4BXX - chains A and T of the 16 polymer chains in the assembly; structure by X-ray diffraction, 3.28 A resolution.

Chain A:
Name: DNA-directed RNA polymerase II subunit RPB1
From: Saccharomyces cerevisiae
Notes: EC 2.7.7.6
Reference sequence: P04050 (RPB1_YEAST); residue numbers follow UniProt; this construct covers 1-1733
Chain sequence (1733 residues; each row starts with the number of its first residue):
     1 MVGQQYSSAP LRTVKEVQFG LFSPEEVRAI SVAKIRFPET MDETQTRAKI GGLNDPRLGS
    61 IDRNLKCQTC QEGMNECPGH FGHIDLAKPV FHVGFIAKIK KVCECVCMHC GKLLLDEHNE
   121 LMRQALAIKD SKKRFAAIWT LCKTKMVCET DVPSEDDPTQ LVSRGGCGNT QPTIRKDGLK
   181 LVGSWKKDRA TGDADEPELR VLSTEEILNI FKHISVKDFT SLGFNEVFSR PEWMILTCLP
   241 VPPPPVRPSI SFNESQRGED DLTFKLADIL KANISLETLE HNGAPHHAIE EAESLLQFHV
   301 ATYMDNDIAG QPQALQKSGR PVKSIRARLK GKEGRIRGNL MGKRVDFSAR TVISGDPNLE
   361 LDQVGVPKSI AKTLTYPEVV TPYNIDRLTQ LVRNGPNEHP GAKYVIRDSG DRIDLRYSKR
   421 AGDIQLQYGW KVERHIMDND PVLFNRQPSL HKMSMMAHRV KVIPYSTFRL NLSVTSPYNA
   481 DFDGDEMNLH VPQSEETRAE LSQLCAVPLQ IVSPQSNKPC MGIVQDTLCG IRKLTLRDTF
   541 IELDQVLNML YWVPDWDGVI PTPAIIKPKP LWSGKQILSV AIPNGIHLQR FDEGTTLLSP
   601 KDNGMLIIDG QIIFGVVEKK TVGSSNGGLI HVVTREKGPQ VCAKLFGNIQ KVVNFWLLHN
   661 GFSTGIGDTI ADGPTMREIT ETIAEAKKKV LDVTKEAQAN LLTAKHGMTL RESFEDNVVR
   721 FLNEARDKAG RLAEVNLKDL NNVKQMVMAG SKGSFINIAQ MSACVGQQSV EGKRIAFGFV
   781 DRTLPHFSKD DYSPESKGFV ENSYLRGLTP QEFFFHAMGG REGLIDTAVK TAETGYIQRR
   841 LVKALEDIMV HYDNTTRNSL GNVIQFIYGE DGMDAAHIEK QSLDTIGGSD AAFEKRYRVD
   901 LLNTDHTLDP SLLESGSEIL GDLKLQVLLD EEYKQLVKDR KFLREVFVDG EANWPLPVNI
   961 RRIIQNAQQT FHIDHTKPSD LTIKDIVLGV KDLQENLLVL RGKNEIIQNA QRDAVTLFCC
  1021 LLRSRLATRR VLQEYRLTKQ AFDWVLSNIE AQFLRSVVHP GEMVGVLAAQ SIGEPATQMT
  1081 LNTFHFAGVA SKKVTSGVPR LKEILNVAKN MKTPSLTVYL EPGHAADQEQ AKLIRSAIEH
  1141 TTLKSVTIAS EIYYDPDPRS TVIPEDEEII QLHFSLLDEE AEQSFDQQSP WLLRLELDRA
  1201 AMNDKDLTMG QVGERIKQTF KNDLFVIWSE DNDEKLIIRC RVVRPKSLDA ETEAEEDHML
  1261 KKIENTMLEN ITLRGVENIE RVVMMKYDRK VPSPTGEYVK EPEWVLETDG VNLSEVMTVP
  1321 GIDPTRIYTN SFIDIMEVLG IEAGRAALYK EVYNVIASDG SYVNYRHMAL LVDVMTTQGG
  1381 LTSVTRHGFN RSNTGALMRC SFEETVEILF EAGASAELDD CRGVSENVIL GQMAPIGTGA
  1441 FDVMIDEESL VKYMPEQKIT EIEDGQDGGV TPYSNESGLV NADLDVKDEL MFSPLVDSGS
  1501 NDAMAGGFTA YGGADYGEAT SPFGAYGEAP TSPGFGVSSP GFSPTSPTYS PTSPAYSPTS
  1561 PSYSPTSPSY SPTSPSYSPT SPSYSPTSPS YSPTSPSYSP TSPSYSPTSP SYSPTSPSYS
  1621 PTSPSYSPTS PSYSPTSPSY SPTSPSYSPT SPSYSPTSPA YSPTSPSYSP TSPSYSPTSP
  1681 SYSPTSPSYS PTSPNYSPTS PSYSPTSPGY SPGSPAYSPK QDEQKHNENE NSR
Unresolved in the structure: 1, 187-194, 1082-1091, 1247-1253, 1456-1733
Swiss-Prot annotation at these positions:
  - region: Pro248 to Asp260 (Lid loop), Asn306 to Lys323 (Rudder loop), Pro810 to Glu822 (Bridging helix)
  - binding site (Zn(2+)): Cys67, Cys70, Cys77, His80, Cys107, Cys110, Cys148, Cys167
  - binding site (Mg(2+)): Asp481, Asp483, Asp485
  - modified residue: Thr1471 (Phosphothreonine)
  - cross-link (Glycyl lysine isopeptide (Lys-Gly)): Lys695 (interchain with G-Cter in ubiquitin), Lys1246 (interchain with G-Cter in ubiquitin), Lys1350 (interchain with G-Cter in ubiquitin)
  - natural variant: Ser1653 to Pro1659 (deletion: In strain: A364A)
  - mutagenesis: Lys1246 (K1246R: Impairs ubiquitination during transcription stress)

Chain T:
Molecule: 27-nt DNA strand
Sequence (27 nucleotides; row label = number of the first residue in the row):
     5 AGCTAGCTTA CCTGGTGUTG CTCTAAC
Unresolved in the structure: 5-8, 23-31
Modified / non-standard residues: BRU (5-bromo-2'-deoxyuridine-5'-monophosphate) at position 22

Chain A / chain T interface:
Residue-residue contacts (17):
  Ala309(A) - DA14(T)  phosphate contact
  Arg326(A) - DC15(T)  salt bridge to the phosphate
  Lys332(A) - DG19(T)  salt bridge to the phosphate
  Lys332(A) - DT20(T)  salt bridge to the phosphate
  Arg337(A) - DT17(T)  salt bridge to the phosphate
  Arg344(A) - DG21(T)  salt bridge to the phosphate
  Gln447(A) - DT20(T)  sugar contact
  Pro448(A) - DG19(T)  sugar contact
  Thr831(A) - DG18(T)  sugar contact
  Ala832(A) - DG18(T)  sugar contact
  Gly835(A) - DG18(T)  sugar contact
  Tyr836(A) - DT17(T)  sugar contact
  Arg1386(A) - DC15(T)  hydrogen bond to the base
  Arg1386(A) - DC16(T)  hydrogen bond to the sugar
  Glu1403(A) - DC15(T)  phosphate contact
  Glu1403(A) - DC16(T)  phosphate contact
  Glu1407(A) - DC15(T)  phosphate contact
Interface residues without a listed pair, chain A (17 interface residues in all): Arg350, Arg839, Glu1404

In short:
Chain A and chain T form an interface of 17 and 8 residues respectively, with 2 hydrogen bonds and 5 salt
bridges. Among the polar pairs are Arg1386(A)-DC15(T), Arg1386(A)-DC16(T) and Arg326(A)-DC15(T).
Here chain A is DNA-directed RNA polymerase II subunit RPB1 (Saccharomyces cerevisiae) and chain T is a 27-nt
DNA strand. Entry 4BXX (Arrested RNA polymerase II-Bye1 complex) was determined by X-ray diffraction (same
publication as 4BXZ, 4BY1 and 4BY7).
